9MSF - chains I and M of the 16 polymer chains in the assembly; structure by electron microscopy, 2.60 A resolution.

Chain I:
Protein: DNA-directed RNA polymerase subunit beta
Source organism: Escherichia coli
Notes: EC 2.7.7.6
UniProt: P0A8V2 (RPOB_ECOLI); residues 1-1342 here = UniProt positions 1-1342
Chain sequence (1342 residues; numbered 1 to 1342; the number before each row is that of its first residue):
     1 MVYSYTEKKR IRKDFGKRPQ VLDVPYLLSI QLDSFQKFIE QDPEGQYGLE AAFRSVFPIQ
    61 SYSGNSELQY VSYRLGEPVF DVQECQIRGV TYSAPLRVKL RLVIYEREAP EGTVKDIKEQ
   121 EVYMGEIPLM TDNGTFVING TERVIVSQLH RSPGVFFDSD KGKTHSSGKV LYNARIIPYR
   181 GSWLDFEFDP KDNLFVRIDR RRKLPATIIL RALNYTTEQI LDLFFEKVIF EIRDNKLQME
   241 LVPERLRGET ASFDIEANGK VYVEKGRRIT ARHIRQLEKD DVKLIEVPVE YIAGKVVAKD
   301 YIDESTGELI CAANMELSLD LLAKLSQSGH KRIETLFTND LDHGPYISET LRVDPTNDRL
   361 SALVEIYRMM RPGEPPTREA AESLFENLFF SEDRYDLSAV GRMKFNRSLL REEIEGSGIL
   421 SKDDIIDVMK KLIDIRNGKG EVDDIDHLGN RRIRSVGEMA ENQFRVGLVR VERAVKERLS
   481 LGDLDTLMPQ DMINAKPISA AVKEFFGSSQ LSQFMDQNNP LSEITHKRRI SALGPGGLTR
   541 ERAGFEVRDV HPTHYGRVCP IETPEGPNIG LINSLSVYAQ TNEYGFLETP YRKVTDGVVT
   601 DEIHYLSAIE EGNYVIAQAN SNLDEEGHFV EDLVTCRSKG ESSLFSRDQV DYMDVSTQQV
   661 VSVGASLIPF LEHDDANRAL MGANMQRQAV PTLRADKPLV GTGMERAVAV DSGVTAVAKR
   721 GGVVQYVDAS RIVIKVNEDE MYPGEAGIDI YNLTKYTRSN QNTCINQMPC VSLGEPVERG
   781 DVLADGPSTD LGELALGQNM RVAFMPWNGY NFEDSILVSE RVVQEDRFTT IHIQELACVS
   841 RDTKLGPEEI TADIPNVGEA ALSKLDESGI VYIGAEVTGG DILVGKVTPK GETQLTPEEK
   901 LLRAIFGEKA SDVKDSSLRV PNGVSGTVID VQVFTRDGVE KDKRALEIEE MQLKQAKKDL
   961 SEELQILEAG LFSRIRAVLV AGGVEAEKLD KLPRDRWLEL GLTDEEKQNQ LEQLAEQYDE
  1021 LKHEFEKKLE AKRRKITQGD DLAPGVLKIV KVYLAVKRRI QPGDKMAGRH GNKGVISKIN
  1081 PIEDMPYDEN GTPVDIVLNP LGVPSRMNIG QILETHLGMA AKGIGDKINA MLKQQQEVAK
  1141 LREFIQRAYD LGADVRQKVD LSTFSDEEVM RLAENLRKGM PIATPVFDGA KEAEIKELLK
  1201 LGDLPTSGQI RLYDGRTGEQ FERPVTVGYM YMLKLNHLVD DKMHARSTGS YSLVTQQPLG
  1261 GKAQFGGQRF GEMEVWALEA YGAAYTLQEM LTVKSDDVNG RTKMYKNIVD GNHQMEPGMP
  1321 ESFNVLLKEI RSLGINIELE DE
Disordered / not traced: 1, 1342
Curated features (UniProtKB/Swiss-Prot):
  - modified residue (N6-acetyllysine): K1022, K1200
  - mutagenesis: I561 (I561S: Resistant to antibiotics salinamide A and B), I569 (I569S: Resistant to antibiotics salinamide A and B), A665 (A665E: Resistant to antibiotics salinamide A and B), D675 (D675A/G: Resistant to antibiotics salinamide A and B), N677 (N677H/K: Resistant to antibiotics salinamide A and B), L680 (L680M: Resistant to antibiotics salinamide A and B), E813 (E813K: Disrupts the enzyme's active center)

Chain M:
Protein: RNA polymerase sigma-54 factor
Source organism: Escherichia coli
UniProt: P24255 (RP54_ECOLI); numbering as in UniProt (aligned over 1-477)
Chain sequence (477 residues; each row starts with the number of its first residue):
     1 MKQGLQLRLS QQLAMTPQLQ QAIRLLQLST LELQQELQQA LESNPLLEQI DTHEEIDTRE
    61 TQDSETLDTA DALEQKEMPE ELPLDASWDT IYTAGTPSGT SGDYIDDELP VYQGETTQTL
   121 QDYLMWQVEL TPFSDTDRAI ATSIVDAVDE TGYLTVPLED ILESIGDEEI DIDEVEAVLK
   181 RIQRFDPVGV AAKDLRDCLL IQLSQFDKTT PWLEEARLII SDHLDLLANH DFRTLMRVTR
   241 LKEDVLKEAV NLIQSLDPRP GQSIQTGEPE YVIPDVLVRK HNGHWTVELN SDSIPRLQIN
   301 QHYASMCNNA RNDGDSQFIR SNLQDAKWLI KSLESRNDTL LRVSRCIVEQ QQAFFEQGEE
   361 YMKPMVLADI AQAVEMHEST ISRVTTQKYL HSPRGIFELK YFFSSHVNTE GGGEASSTAI
   421 RALVKKLIAA ENPAKPLSDS KLTSLLSEQG IMVARRTVAK YRESLSIPPS NQRKQLV
Disordered / not traced: 1, 57-111
Curated features (UniProtKB/Swiss-Prot):
  - DNA-binding region: V366 to T385 (H-T-H motif)
  - motif: A454 to R462 (RPON box)
From the paper describing this entry:
  - conformationally variable residues (register shift): M1 to L13, P17

Chain I / chain M interface:
Pairs across the interface (48; chain I residue first):
  D842(I) with Y271(M); G395(M); I396(M)
  T843(I) with P269(M); E270(M); Y271(M)
  K844(I) with E270(M), hydrogen bond (backbone-backbone)
  K890(I) with Q262(M)
  E899(I) with R259(M), salt bridge
  L901(I) with L195(M), hydrophobic; A228(M), hydrophobic
  L902(I) with L195(M), hydrophobic; P258(M), hydrophobic; R259(M)
  A904(I) with A228(M); H230(M), hydrogen bond (backbone-side chain)
  I905(I) with L195(M), hydrophobic; L224(M), hydrophobic; Q254(M)
  F906(I) with I253(M); Q254(M); L256(M); P258(M), hydrophobic
  E908(I) with P468(M)
  A910(I) with R259(M)
  S911(I) with R259(M)
  R936(I) with H391(M); S392(M); P393(M), hydrogen bond (side chain-backbone)
  D937(I) with P393(M)
  V939(I) with P393(M)
  S1250(I) with E115(M), hydrogen bond; T116(M)
  Y1251(I) with E115(M); T116(M), hydrogen bond (backbone-backbone)
  S1252(I) with Q113(M); G114(M)
  L1253(I) with G114(M), hydrogen bond (backbone-backbone); E115(M); T116(M)
  V1254(I) with Q113(M), hydrogen bond (backbone-side chain)
  T1255(I) with Q113(M), hydrogen bond (backbone-side chain)
  L1259(I) with E115(M)
  T1302(I) with E129(M)
  Y1305(I) with W126(M); L130(M), hydrophobic
  K1306(I) with E129(M); L130(M)
Interface residues without a listed pair, chain I (35 interface residues in all): R841, E848, T888, R903, D915, G938, G1045, Q1256, V1309
Interface residues without a listed pair, chain M (33 interface residues in all): Y112, Y153, L199, Q265, V272, R394, S466

Overview:
The interface between chain I and chain M involves 35 residues on one side and 33 on the other, with 8
hydrogen bonds and 1 salt bridge. Among the polar pairs are E899(I)-R259(M), A904(I)-H230(M) and
R936(I)-P393(M). From UniProt: 7 mutagenesis sites on chain I. From the paper: conformational variability at
M1(M) and P17(M).
Chain I is DNA-directed RNA polymerase subunit beta and chain M is RNA polymerase sigma-54 factor, both from
Escherichia coli; the structure, de novo SigN RNA polymerase transcription initiation intermediate with
post-catalytic bEBP state (RPi1 closed ring), was determined by electron microscopy together with 9MSE, 9MSG,
9MSH and 9MSJ from the same study.
